Entry 7Q2X (electron microscopy, 3.00 A resolution); this record covers chains B and D of the 6 polymer chains in the assembly.

[Chain B]
Name: Structural maintenance of chromosomes protein 4
Organism: Saccharomyces cerevisiae S288C
UniProtKB: Q12267 (SMC4_YEAST); residue numbers follow UniProt; this construct covers 1-1418
Chain sequence (1418 residues; numbered 1 to 1418; the number before each row is that of its first residue):
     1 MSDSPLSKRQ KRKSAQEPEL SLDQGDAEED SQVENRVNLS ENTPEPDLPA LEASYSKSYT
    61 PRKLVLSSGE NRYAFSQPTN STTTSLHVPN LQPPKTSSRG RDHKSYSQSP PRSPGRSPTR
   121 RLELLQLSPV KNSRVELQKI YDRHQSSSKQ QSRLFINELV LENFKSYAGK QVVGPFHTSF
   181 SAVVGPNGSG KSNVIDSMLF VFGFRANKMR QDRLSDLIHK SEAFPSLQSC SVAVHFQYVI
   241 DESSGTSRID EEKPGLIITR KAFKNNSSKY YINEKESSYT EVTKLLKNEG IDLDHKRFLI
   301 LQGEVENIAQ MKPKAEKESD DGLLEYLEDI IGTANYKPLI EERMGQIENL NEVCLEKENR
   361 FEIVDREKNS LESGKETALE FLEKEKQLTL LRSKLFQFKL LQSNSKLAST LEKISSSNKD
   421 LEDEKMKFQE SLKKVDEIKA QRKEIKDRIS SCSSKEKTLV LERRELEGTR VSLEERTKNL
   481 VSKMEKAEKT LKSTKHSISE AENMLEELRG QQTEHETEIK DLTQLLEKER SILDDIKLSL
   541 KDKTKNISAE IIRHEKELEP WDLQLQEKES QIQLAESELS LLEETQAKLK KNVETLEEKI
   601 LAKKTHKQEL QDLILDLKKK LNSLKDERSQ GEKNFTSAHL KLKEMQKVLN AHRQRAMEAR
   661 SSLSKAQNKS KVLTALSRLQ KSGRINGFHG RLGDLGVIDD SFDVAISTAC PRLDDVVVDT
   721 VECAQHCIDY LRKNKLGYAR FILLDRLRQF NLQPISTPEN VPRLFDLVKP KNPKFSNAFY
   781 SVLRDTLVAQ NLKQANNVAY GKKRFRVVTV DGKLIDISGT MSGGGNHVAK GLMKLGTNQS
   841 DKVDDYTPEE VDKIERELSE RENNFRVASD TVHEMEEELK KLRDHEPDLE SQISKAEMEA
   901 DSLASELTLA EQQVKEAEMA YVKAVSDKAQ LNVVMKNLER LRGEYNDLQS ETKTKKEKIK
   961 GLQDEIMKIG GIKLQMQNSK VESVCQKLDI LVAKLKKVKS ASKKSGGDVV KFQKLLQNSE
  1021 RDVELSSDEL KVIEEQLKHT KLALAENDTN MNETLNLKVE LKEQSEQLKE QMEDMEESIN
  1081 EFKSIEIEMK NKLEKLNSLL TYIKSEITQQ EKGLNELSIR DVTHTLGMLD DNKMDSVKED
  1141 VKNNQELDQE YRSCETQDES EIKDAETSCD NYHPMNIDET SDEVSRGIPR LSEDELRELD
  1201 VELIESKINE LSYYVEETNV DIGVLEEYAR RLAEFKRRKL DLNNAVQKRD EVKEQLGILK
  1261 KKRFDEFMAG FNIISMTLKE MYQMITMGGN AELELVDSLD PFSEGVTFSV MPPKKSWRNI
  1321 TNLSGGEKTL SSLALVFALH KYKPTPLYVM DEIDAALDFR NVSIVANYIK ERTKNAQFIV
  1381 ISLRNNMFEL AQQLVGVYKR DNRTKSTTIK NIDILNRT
Unresolved in the structure: 1-125, 145-150, 351-1245, 1415-1418
Ion coordination: Mg2+: Ser192, Gln302 (together with ADP)
Residues lining bound ligands:
  - ADP (adenosine-5'-diphosphate), molecule 1: Lys165, Ser166, Pro186, Asn187, Gly188, Ser189, Gly190, Lys191, Ser192, Asn193, Arg210, Gln211, Asp216, Leu217, Ile218, His219, Lys220
  - ADP, molecule 2: Lys1315, Arg1318, Asn1322, Ser1324, Gly1325, Glu1327
  - beryllium trifluoride (BEF), molecule 1: Asn187, Gly188, Lys191, Ser192, Gln302, Glu1352, Leu1383
  - beryllium trifluoride (BEF), molecule 2: Ser1324, Gly1325, Gly1326, Ala1356
UniProt features mapped onto this chain:
  - binding site (ATP): Gly185 to Ser192
  - modified residue: Ser2 (N-acetylserine), Thr43 (Phosphothreonine), Ser113 (Phosphoserine)

[Chain D]
Name: Condensin complex subunit 1
Organism: Saccharomyces cerevisiae S288C
UniProtKB: Q06156 (CND1_YEAST); residues 1-1176 here = UniProt positions 1-1176
Chain sequence (1176 residues; numbered 1 to 1176; the number before each row is that of its first residue):
     1 MSGFSLSEYL TKFQTTDRES YPRLQDPSRE LNVIIDQLAV SPEQIDASPD SLEALIDLCH
    61 DFPHLTPKLQ TQLSYLISSS LSNLSKDIKA NLSSNVNFTE IGGLIPQWKR HLEEYGYLIQ
   121 VLLTFLQDEL HKVSSQSTNL NRSAKNSKND SANVELFKRD CNQMENLLES ITKLLEINLS
   181 KIFQTTPEKD LFIGLFTRPL FVLLEIEPVT KVSSLKMFIQ RILAMCVKNH GQSSSIQSSL
   241 MTNLTYFLHL SVFNAELLKL LNDEYNYPQL TEDILKEIST RVFNAKDTTG PKAISNFLIK
   301 LSELSPGIML RQMNLVITLL NNSSITLRCS VVEACGNIVA ELAQDPQTME HYKQQIAVLI
   361 ELLEERFQDS NPYVRTKAIQ GCSKICDLSS KFNKSKAKFT SLAVRSLQDR SSLVRRNSVK
   421 LLSKLLLKHP FKAIHGSQLR LSEWEEYLKG SESQLNSTLK KVESQETLND TIERSLIEEE
   481 VEQDEGQCRT ELEGSFNKSA ELSRIENEVE NINATNTSVL MKLKLMIVYY KDAISFIKEI
   541 HKSIELISNL LFSKNRNEVL ESMDFLVLAD AFDIELSEFG IKKMLHLVWM KGTNDEGTSI
   601 SVHLIECYKQ LFLTAPDSCN MQEKAAHIAK NLINLSIGAS IADLASLEQL LGMMYEQKLI
   661 DQHVINILWA IYNSASKASM QKEQNVNNRD SEKGFSKEQI HGSIIILGML SLADNEIALK
   721 GLESLLNIGL GAVGLKDLTL CRYSCLALER MVPKRSTIIT KAINQELEDV AVKKLYAIII
   781 NYTKDNEYYP MCEQALSALF TISSKPDILA TDLIREKTMM TFGKPEEEDS ILSLEQSSRV
   841 VSLSQLLFIV GQVAIKTLVY LEKCEAEFKK RKIEAETRNG KVKNQGADVT NTTQDNGGDK
   901 ELEMIGGTNE DDFTDAIQFV KENELLFGEK SILGKFCPIV EEIVSNSSRF SDPMLQRTAT
   961 LCLEKLMCLS SKYCEKSLPL LITVMEKSPD PTIRSNAVLG LGDMAVCFNN LVDENTDYLY
  1021 RRLHDENLMV QRTCLMTVTF LILAGQVKVK GQLGEMAKCL DNPDQGISDM CRLFFTELAS
  1081 KDNAIYNGFI DIFSNLSSDD LLGKESFKKI IKFLLTFIDK ERHQKQLNEK LVGRLRKCET
  1141 QKQWDDIAFV LNNLPYKNED VTALLEQGFK VVSAKE
Unresolved in the structure: 1-3, 18-25, 46-48, 93-102, 136-152, 458-516, 592-598, 677-693, 754-760, 826-836, 876-907, 1169-1176
Disulfides: Cys1059-Cys1071
UniProt features mapped onto this chain:
  - modified residue (Phosphoserine): Ser464, Ser475
Reported in the primary citation:
  - binding site for the 36-nt DNA strand: Lys292, Lys377, Arg416, Lys420, Arg556, Arg1122

[How chain B and chain D interact]
Residue-residue contacts - 33 pairs, chain B then chain D:
  Gln126(B) with Thr983(D), hydrogen bond (backbone-side chain)
  Leu127(B) with Thr983(D)
  Ser128(B) with Ile982(D); Tyr1018(D)
  Pro129(B) with Tyr1018(D), hydrogen bond (backbone-side chain)
  Val130(B) with Pro979(D), hydrophobic; Asn1015(D)
  Lys131(B) with Glu1014(D); Asn1015(D), hydrogen bond (backbone-side chain)
  Asn132(B) with Glu975(D), hydrogen bond
  Ser133(B) with Glu1014(D)
  Lys1279(B) with Glu1014(D), salt bridge
  Gln1283(B) with Asn1010(D)
  Gly1289(B) with Asn1010(D)
  Asn1290(B) with Asn1010(D), hydrogen bond; Asp1013(D)
  Glu1294(B) with Lys1048(D), salt bridge; Lys1050(D)
  Leu1295(B) with Lys1050(D), hydrogen bond (backbone-side chain)
  Val1296(B) with Asn1087(D); Asp1091(D)
  Asp1297(B) with Asp1091(D)
  Ser1298(B) with Asp1091(D), hydrogen bond (backbone-side chain)
  Leu1299(B) with Ser1094(D)
  Ser1309(B) with Lys1048(D), hydrogen bond
  Met1311(B) with Asn1009(D); Gln1046(D)
  Ser1316(B) with Ala1044(D); Gly1045(D)
  Trp1317(B) with Asp1013(D); Gly1045(D), hydrogen bond (backbone-backbone); Gln1046(D), hydrogen bond (side chain-backbone); Lys1048(D)
Interface residues without a listed pair, chain D (22 interface residues in all): Leu980, Asp1017, Val1047, Ile1090
From the paper, about this interface:
  - interface residues, chain B: Leu127(B)

[In short]
The chain B/chain D interface involves 22 residues from each chain; the contacts include 10 hydrogen bonds and
2 salt bridges. Among the polar pairs are Lys1279(B)-Glu1014(D), Glu1294(B)-Lys1048(D) and
Gln126(B)-Thr983(D). The paper reports a binding site for the 36-nt DNA strand at Lys292(D), Lys377(D) and
Arg416(D) among others; the interface residue Leu127(B).
Here chain B is Structural maintenance of chromosomes protein 4 and chain D is Condensin complex subunit 1,
both from Saccharomyces cerevisiae S288C. Entry 7Q2X (Cryo-EM structure of clamped S.cerevisiae condensin-DNA
complex (Form I)) was determined by electron microscopy together with 7Q2Z and 7Q2Y from the same study.
